7SG0 - chains A and B of the 5 polymer chains in the assembly; structure by X-ray diffraction, 3.00 A resolution.

# Chain A
Protein: HLA class II histocompatibility antigen, DQ alpha 1 chain
Organism: Homo sapiens
UniProtKB: P01909 (DQA1_HUMAN); the construct lacks a stretch of the UniProt sequence and is renumbered around it, so the offset changes along the chain: -1 to 9 = UniProt 24-34; 10-52 = UniProt 36-78; 54-181 = UniProt 79-206
Chain sequence (183 residues; numbered -1 to 181 plus 1 insertion-coded residue; 1 number in that range is skipped by the numbering (no residue carries it; nothing is unmodelled there); the number before each row is that of its first residue; numbers below 1 keep their minus sign (Glu-1 is residue -1)):
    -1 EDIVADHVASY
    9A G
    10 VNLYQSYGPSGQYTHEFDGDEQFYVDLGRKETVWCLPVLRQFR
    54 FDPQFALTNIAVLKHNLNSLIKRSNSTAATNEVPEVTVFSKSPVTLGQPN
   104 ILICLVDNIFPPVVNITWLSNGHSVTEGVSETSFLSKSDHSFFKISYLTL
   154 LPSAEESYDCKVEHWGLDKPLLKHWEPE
Unresolved in the structure: -1 to 0, 181
Disulfide bonds: Cys107-Cys163
Covalently attached groups: N-acetylglucosamine (NAG) linked to Asn118

# Chain B
Protein: MHC class II HLA-DQ-beta-1
Organism: Homo sapiens
UniProtKB: O19712 (O19712_HUMAN); numbering as in UniProt (aligned over 1-192)
Chain sequence (207 residues; row label = number of the first residue in the row; numbers below 1 keep their minus sign (Gly-14 is residue -14)):
   -14 GSGGSIEGRGGSGASRDSPEDFVYQFKGMCYFTNGTERVRLVSRSIYNRE
    36 EIVRFDSDVGEFRAVTLLGLPAAEYWNSQKDILERKRAAVDRVCRHNYQL
    86 ELRTTLQRRVEPTVTISPSRTEALNHHNLLVCSVTDFYPAQIKVRWFRND
   136 QEETAGVVSTPLIRNGDWTFQILVMLEMTPQRGDVYTCHVEHPSLQSPIT
   186 VEWRAQS
Unresolved in the structure: -14 to 2, 105-112, 166-169, 190-192
Differences from the reference sequence: expression tag (-14 to 0)
Disulfide bonds: Cys15-Cys79, Cys117-Cys173
Covalently attached groups: N-acetylglucosamine (NAG) linked to Asn19
What the authors report for this chain:
  - conformationally variable residues (side-chain flip): Arg70

# Chain A / chain B interface
Contacting residue pairs - 111 pairs, chain A then chain B:
  Ile1(A) with Arg25(B); Arg29(B)
  Ala3(A) with Tyr16(B), hydrophobic; Phe17(B); Thr18(B)
  Asp4(A) with Phe17(B), hydrogen bond (backbone-backbone); Thr18(B); Asn19(B), hydrogen bond (side chain-backbone)
  His5(A) with Cys15(B); Tyr16(B); Phe17(B), hydrogen bond (backbone-backbone); Leu91(B)
  Val6(A) with Cys15(B); Tyr16(B), hydrophobic
  Ala7(A) with Gly13(B); Met14(B); Cys15(B), hydrogen bond (backbone-backbone)
  Ser8(A) with Gly13(B); Met14(B)
  Tyr9(A) with Gly13(B), hydrogen bond (backbone-backbone); Cys15(B), hydrophobic; Asn82(B); Glu86(B), hydrogen bond
  Gly9A(A) with Phe11(B); Lys12(B); Gly13(B), hydrogen bond (backbone-backbone)
  Val10(A) with Phe11(B)
  Asn11(A) with Gln10(B); Phe11(B), hydrogen bond (backbone-backbone)
  Leu12(A) with Val8(B), hydrophobic; Tyr9(B)
  Tyr13(A) with Phe7(B); Val8(B); Tyr9(B), hydrogen bond (backbone-backbone)
  Gln14(A) with Asp6(B); Phe7(B)
  Ser15(A) with Asp6(B), hydrogen bond (backbone-side chain); Phe7(B), hydrogen bond (side chain-backbone)
  Tyr16(A) with Pro4(B), hydrophobic; Asp6(B), hydrogen bond (backbone-side chain)
  Phe26(A) with Glu86(B); Thr90(B); Trp153(B)
  Asp27(A) with Arg149(B), hydrogen bond (backbone-side chain)
  Gly28(A) with Arg149(B)
  Asp29(A) with Tyr123(B); Arg149(B), salt bridge; Trp153(B)
  Glu30(A) with Trp153(B), hydrogen bond (backbone-side chain)
  Gln31(A) with Glu86(B), hydrogen bond; Thr90(B); Trp153(B)
  Leu45(A) with Arg93(B); Trp153(B), hydrophobic
  Leu48(A) with Thr89(B)
  Gln50(A) with Arg88(B), hydrogen bond
  Phe51(A) with Arg88(B); Thr89(B)
  Leu66(A) with Tyr9(B), hydrophobic
  Asn69(A) with Tyr9(B), hydrogen bond
  Leu70(A) with Phe7(B); Tyr9(B), hydrophobic; Tyr32(B), hydrophobic
  Leu73(A) with Tyr9(B), hydrophobic; Tyr32(B), hydrophobic; Ile37(B), hydrophobic; Leu53(B), hydrophobic
  Ile74(A) with Phe7(B), hydrophobic
  Ser77(A) with Tyr32(B); Leu53(B)
  Ser79(A) with Phe7(B)
  Thr80(A) with Phe7(B); Tyr32(B), hydrogen bond (backbone-side chain); Asn33(B), hydrogen bond (backbone-side chain)
  Ala81(A) with Asp6(B); Phe7(B), hydrophobic; Asn33(B)
  Ala82(A) with Asp6(B), hydrogen bond (backbone-backbone); Asn33(B)
  Glu85(A) with Arg34(B), salt bridge
  Phe92(A) with Ile148(B), hydrophobic; Asn150(B); Gln156(B)
  Ser93(A) with Gln156(B), hydrogen bond (backbone-side chain)
  Lys94(A) with Thr120(B); Asp121(B), salt bridge; Asn150(B); Asp152(B), salt bridge; Thr154(B), hydrogen bond; Gln156(B)
  Pro96(A) with Thr120(B)
  Ile106(A) with Asn150(B)
  Phe113(A) with Val8(B), hydrophobic; Gln10(B); Asn33(B); Arg34(B)
  Pro114(A) with Asp6(B)
  Lys140(A) with Lys12(B), hydrogen bond (backbone-side chain)
  Asp142(A) with Arg34(B), hydrogen bond (backbone-side chain)
  His143(A) with Gln10(B), hydrogen bond (backbone-side chain); Lys12(B), hydrogen bond; Ile31(B); Arg34(B)
  Phe145(A) with Gln10(B)
  Ile148(A) with Arg149(B); Asn150(B); Gly151(B)
  Tyr150(A) with Asn150(B), hydrogen bond (side chain-backbone); Gly151(B); Asp152(B), hydrogen bond (side chain-backbone)
  Trp168(A) with Pro4(B)
Other interface residues (no listed pair), chain A (62 interface residues in all): Val2, Cys44, Val47, Asn62, Arg76, Asn84, Ser95, Pro115, Val116, Ser139, Ser144
Other interface residues (no listed pair), chain B (49 interface residues in all): Ser3, Glu5, Gly20, Glu36, Tyr83, Leu85, Thr100, Ser118

# Summary
62 residues of chain A face 49 of chain B across their interface; the contacts include 28 hydrogen bonds and 4
salt bridges. Polar pairs include Asp29(A)-Arg149(B), Glu85(A)-Arg34(B) and Lys94(A)-Asp121(B).
N-acetylglucosamine is covalently linked to Asn118(A). N-acetylglucosamine is covalently linked to Asn19(B).
From the paper: conformational variability at Arg70(B).
Here chain A is HLA class II histocompatibility antigen, DQ alpha 1 chain and chain B is MHC class II
HLA-DQ-beta-1, both from Homo sapiens. Entry 7SG0 (W316 TCR in complex with HLA-DQ2-omega1) was determined by
X-ray diffraction, deposited together with 7SG1 and 7SG2.
